Entry 4HHT (X-ray diffraction, 3.10 A resolution); this record covers chains A and C of the 3 polymer chains in the assembly.

# Chain A
Protein: Ribonuclease HII
Source organism: Thermotoga maritima
Notes: EC 3.1.26.4
UniProtKB: Q9X017 (RNH2_THEMA); residue numbers follow UniProt; this construct covers 2-238
Chain sequence (237 residues; row label = number of the first residue in the row):
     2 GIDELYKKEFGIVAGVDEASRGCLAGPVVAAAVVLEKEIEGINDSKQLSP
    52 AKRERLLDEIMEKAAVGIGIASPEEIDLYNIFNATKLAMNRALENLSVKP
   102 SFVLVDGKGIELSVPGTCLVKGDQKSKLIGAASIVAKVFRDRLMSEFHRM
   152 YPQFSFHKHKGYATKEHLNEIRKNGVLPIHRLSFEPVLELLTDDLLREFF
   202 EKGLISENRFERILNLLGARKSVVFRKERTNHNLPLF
Unresolved in the structure: 47-55, 231-238
Construct notes: engineered mutation Ser21 (Gly in Q9X017)
Swiss-Prot annotation at these positions:
  - binding site (a divalent metal cation): Asp18, Glu19, Asp107
Reported in the primary citation:
  - catalytic residues: Glu19 (citing earlier work)
  - binding site for the 12-nt DNA/RNA hybrid strand: Tyr163
  - mutagenesis - C24D/Y163A, Y163A: abolished catalytic activity on Mg2+
  - mutagenesis - C24D/Y163A, Y163A: decreased catalytic activity on Mn2+
  - mutagenesis - G21S: decreased catalytic activity on Mg2+ (citing earlier work)
  - conformationally variable residues (loop rearrangement): Ser21

# Chain C
Molecule: 12-nt DNA strand
Sequence (12 nucleotides; row label = number of the first residue in the row):
     1 GAATCAGGTGTC

# Interface between chain A and chain C
Residue-residue contacts (13; chain A residue first):
  Gly23(A) with DG7(C), hydrogen bond to the base; DG8(C), base contact
  Asn81(A) with DG10(C), sugar contact
  Ile82(A) with DT9(C), phosphate contact; DG10(C), hydrogen bond to the phosphate
  Phe83(A) with DG10(C), sugar contact; DT11(C), sugar contact
  Tyr163(A) with DG7(C), base contact
  Ala164(A) with DG7(C), sugar contact
  Phe185(A) with DG8(C), phosphate contact; DT9(C), sugar contact
  Glu186(A) with DT9(C), hydrogen bond to the phosphate
  Pro187(A) with DG8(C), sugar contact
Also at the interface, not in a pair above, chain A (11 interface residues in all): Arg22, Ser184

# Summary
11 residues of chain A face 5 of chain C across their interface, with 3 hydrogen bonds. Polar contacts include
Gly23(A)-DG7(C), Ile82(A)-DG10(C) and Glu186(A)-DT9(C). UniProt lists 3 divalent metal cation-binding residues
on chain A. From the paper: the catalytic residue Glu19(A); C24D/Y163A and Y163A of chain A abolish catalytic
activity on Mg2+.
Chain A is Ribonuclease HII (Thermotoga maritima) and chain C is a 12-nt DNA strand; the structure, T.
maritima RNase H2 G21S in complex with nucleic acid substrate and calcium ions, was determined by X-ray
diffraction.
